PDB entry 4MJ6 | X-ray diffraction, 2.57 A resolution | chains A and B of the 3 polymer chains in the assembly

[Chain A]
Protein: HLA class I histocompatibility antigen, A-11 alpha chain
From: Homo sapiens
UniProt: P13746 (1A11_HUMAN); residues 1-274 here correspond to UniProt positions 25-298 (UniProt number = residue number + 24)
Sequence (274 residues; numbered 1 to 274; the number before each row is that of its first residue):
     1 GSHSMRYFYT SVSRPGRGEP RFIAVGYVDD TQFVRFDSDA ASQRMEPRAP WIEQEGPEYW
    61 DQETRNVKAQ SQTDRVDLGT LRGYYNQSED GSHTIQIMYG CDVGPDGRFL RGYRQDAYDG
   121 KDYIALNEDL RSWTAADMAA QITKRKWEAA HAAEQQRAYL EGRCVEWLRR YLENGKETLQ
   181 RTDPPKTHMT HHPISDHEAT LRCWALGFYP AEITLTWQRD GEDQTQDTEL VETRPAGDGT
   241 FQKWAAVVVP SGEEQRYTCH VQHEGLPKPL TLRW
Disulfides: Cys101-Cys164, Cys203-Cys259
From the paper describing this entry:
  - binding site for Nucleoprotein: Tyr7, Met45, Glu63

[Chain B]
Protein: Beta-2-microglobulin
From: Homo sapiens
UniProt: P61769 (B2MG_HUMAN); residues 1-99 here correspond to UniProt positions 21-119 (UniProt number = residue number + 20)
Sequence (100 residues; row label = number of the first residue in the row; numbering starts at 0):
     0 MIQRTPKIQV YSRHPAENGK SNFLNCYVSG FHPSDIEVDL LKNGERIEKV EHSDLSFSKD
    60 WSFYLLYYTE FTPTEKDEYA CRVNHVTLSQ PKIVKWDRDM
Construct notes: expression tag (0)
Disulfides: Cys25-Cys80

[Chain A / chain B interface]
Contacting residue pairs - 61 pairs, chain A then chain B:
  Phe8(A) with Ser55(B); Phe56(B)
  Tyr9(A) with Phe56(B)
  Thr10(A) with Phe56(B); Phe62(B)
  Val12(A) with Ser33(B)
  Arg21(A) with Asp34(B), salt bridge
  Ile23(A) with Leu54(B)
  Val25(A) with Asp53(B); Leu54(B); Ser55(B)
  Tyr27(A) with Ser55(B); Tyr63(B), hydrogen bond
  Gln32(A) with Asp53(B), hydrogen bond
  Arg35(A) with Asp53(B), salt bridge
  Arg48(A) with Asp53(B), salt bridge
  Gln96(A) with His31(B), hydrogen bond; Phe56(B); Trp60(B), hydrogen bond (side chain-backbone); Phe62(B)
  Ile97(A) with Phe56(B)
  Gln115(A) with Trp60(B)
  Asp116(A) with Trp60(B)
  Ala117(A) with Trp60(B), hydrophobic
  Asp119(A) with Met0(B); Ile1(B); His31(B)
  Gly120(A) with Arg3(B), hydrogen bond (backbone-side chain); His31(B), hydrogen bond (backbone-side chain); Asp59(B); Trp60(B)
  Lys121(A) with Ile1(B)
  Asp122(A) with Trp60(B), hydrogen bond
  Thr190(A) with Asp98(B), hydrogen bond
  His192(A) with Asp98(B), salt bridge
  Arg202(A) with Asp98(B), salt bridge; Met99(B)
  Trp204(A) with Asp98(B), hydrogen bond; Met99(B)
  Leu206(A) with Pro14(B), hydrophobic
  Val231(A) with Gln8(B)
  Glu232(A) with Lys6(B), salt bridge; Gln8(B), hydrogen bond (backbone-side chain); Tyr26(B), hydrogen bond; Ser28(B), hydrogen bond
  Arg234(A) with Gln8(B), hydrogen bond; Tyr10(B); Met99(B), hydrogen bond (side chain-backbone)
  Pro235(A) with Tyr10(B), hydrogen bond (backbone-side chain); Asn24(B); Tyr26(B); Leu65(B), hydrophobic
  Ala236(A) with Arg12(B), hydrogen bond (backbone-side chain); Asn24(B), hydrogen bond (backbone-side chain)
  Gly237(A) with Arg12(B), hydrogen bond (backbone-side chain); Leu65(B)
  Asp238(A) with Arg12(B)
  Gln242(A) with Tyr10(B); Ser11(B), hydrogen bond (side chain-backbone); Arg12(B), hydrogen bond (side chain-backbone)
  Trp244(A) with Met99(B), hydrogen bond (side chain-backbone)
Also at the interface, not in a pair above, chain A (38 interface residues in all): Arg17, Thr94, Met98, Thr233
Also at the interface, not in a pair above, chain B (27 interface residues in all): His13

[Summary]
38 residues of chain A and 27 residues of chain B are in contact, with 21 hydrogen bonds and 6 salt bridges.
Polar contacts include Arg21(A)-Asp34(B), Arg35(A)-Asp53(B) and Arg48(A)-Asp53(B). The paper reports a binding
site for Nucleoprotein at Tyr7(A), Met45(A) and Glu63(A).
Chain A is HLA class I histocompatibility antigen, A-11 alpha chain and chain B is Beta-2-microglobulin, both
from Homo sapiens; the structure, Crystal Structure of HLA-A*1101 in complex with H7-22, an influenza A(H7N9)
virus epitope, was determined by X-ray diffraction, deposited together with 4MJ5.
